Entry 4A4C (X-ray diffraction, 2.70 A resolution); this record covers chains A and B of the 3 polymer chains in the assembly.

== Chain A ==
Name: E3 ubiquitin-protein ligase cbl
From: Homo sapiens
Notes: EC 6.3.2.-; fragment: tkb domain, linker helix region, and ring domain, residues 47-435
UniProtKB: P22681 (CBL_HUMAN); residue numbers follow UniProt; this construct covers 47-435
Sequence (391 residues; row label = number of the first residue in the row):
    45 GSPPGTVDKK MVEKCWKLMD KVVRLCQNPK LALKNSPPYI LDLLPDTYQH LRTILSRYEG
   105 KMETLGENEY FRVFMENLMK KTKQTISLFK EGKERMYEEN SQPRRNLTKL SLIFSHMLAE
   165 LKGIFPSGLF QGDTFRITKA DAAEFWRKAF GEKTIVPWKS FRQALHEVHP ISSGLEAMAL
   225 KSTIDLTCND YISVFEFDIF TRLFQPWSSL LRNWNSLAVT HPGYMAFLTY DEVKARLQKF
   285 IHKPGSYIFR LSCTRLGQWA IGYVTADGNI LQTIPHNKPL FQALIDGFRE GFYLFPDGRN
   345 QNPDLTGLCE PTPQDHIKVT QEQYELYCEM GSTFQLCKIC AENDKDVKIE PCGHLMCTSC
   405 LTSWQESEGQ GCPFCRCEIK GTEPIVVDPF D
Disordered / not traced: 45-47
Modified residues: Tyr-371 (o-phosphotyrosine; PTR)
Differences from the reference sequence: expression tag (45-46)
Ion coordination: Ca2+: Asp-229, Asn-233, Tyr-235, Glu-240; Zn2+ site 1: Cys-381, Cys-384, Cys-401, Cys-404; Zn2+ site 2: Cys-396, His-398, Cys-416, Cys-419
Swiss-Prot annotation at these positions:
  - zinc finger: Cys-381 to Arg-420 (RING-type)
  - region: Leu-352 to Leu-380 (Linker)
  - binding site (Ca(2+)): Asp-229, Thr-231, Asn-233, Tyr-235, Glu-240
  - binding site (4-O-phospho-L-tyrosine): Arg-294
  - modified residue: Tyr-371 (Phosphotyrosine)
  - natural variant: Lys-287 (K287R: Found in patients with acute myeloid leukemia; uncertain significance), Gln-365 (Q365QSK: Found in patients with acute myeloid leukemia; uncertain significance), Gln-367 (Q367P: In NSLL), Tyr-371 (Y371H: Found in patients with acute myeloid leukemia; uncertain significance), Lys-382 (K382E: In NSLL), Asp-390 (D390Y: In NSLL), Arg-420 (R420Q: In NSLL)
  - mutagenesis: Ser-80 (S80D: Abolishes interaction with ZAP70), Pro-82 (P82A: Abolishes interaction with ZAP70), Asp-229 (D229Q: Abolishes interaction with ZAP70), Glu-240 (E240S: Abolishes interaction with ZAP70), Arg-294 (R294K: Abolishes interaction with ZAP70), Gly-306 (G306E: Abolishes interaction with ZAP70 and EPHB1, but does not affect interaction with SLA. Reduces ubiquitination and therefore proteasomal degradation of SPRED2), Tyr-371 (Y371F: Strongly reduces tyrosine phosphorylation by INSR; when associated with F-700 and F-774), Cys-381 (C381A: Loss of ubiquitin ligase activity)
What the authors report for this chain:
  - post-translational modification sites: Tyr-371
  - conformationally variable residues: Tyr-368, Tyr-371
  - mutagenesis - Y368F, K389A, V431A: decreased catalytic activity on EGFR
  - mutagenesis - M222E (4-fold), Y368F: increased binding to UbcH5B
  - mutagenesis - M222E (2.5-fold): increased catalytic activity
  - mutagenesis - M222F: unchanged catalytic activity
  - mutagenesis - Y368F (2-fold): increased catalytic activity on UbcH5B
  - mutagenesis - M222F: decreased binding to UbcH5B

== Chain B ==
Name: Tyrosine-protein kinase zap-70
Notes: EC 2.7.10.2; fragment: zap-70 peptide, residues 286-297
UniProtKB: P43403 (ZAP70_HUMAN); residues 1-12 here correspond to UniProt positions 286-297 (UniProt number = residue number + 285)
Sequence (12 residues; row label = number of the first residue in the row):
     1 TLNSDGYTPE PA
Disordered / not traced: 1-3
Modified residues: Tyr-7 (o-phosphotyrosine; PTR)
Swiss-Prot annotation at these positions:
  - modified residue: Ser-4 (Phosphoserine), Tyr-7 (Phosphotyrosine)

== How chain A and chain B interact ==
Contacting residue pairs (22; chain A residue first):
  Tyr-274(A) / Gly-6(B)  hydrogen bond (side chain-backbone)
  Tyr-274(A) / Tyr-7(B)
  Arg-294(A) / Tyr-7(B)
  Ser-296(A) / Tyr-7(B)
  Cys-297(A) / Tyr-7(B)
  Thr-298(A) / Tyr-7(B)
  Arg-299(A) / Asp-5(B)  salt bridge
  Arg-299(A) / Tyr-7(B)
  Ala-304(A) / Tyr-7(B)
  Tyr-307(A) / Pro-11(B)
  Leu-315(A) / Thr-8(B)
  Gln-316(A) / Tyr-7(B)
  Gln-316(A) / Thr-8(B)  hydrogen bond (backbone-backbone)
  Thr-317(A) / Thr-8(B)  hydrogen bond (side chain-backbone)
  Thr-317(A) / Pro-9(B)
  Thr-317(A) / Glu-10(B)  hydrogen bond (side chain-backbone)
  Ile-318(A) / Tyr-7(B)
  Pro-319(A) / Glu-10(B)
  His-320(A) / Glu-10(B)  hydrogen bond (backbone-side chain)
  Phe-336(A) / Pro-11(B)  hydrophobic
  Phe-336(A) / Ala-12(B)
  Tyr-337(A) / Pro-11(B)
Other interface residues (no listed pair), chain A (20 interface residues in all): Pro-81, Leu-295, Ala-327, Glu-334

== Overview ==
20 residues of chain A and 8 residues of chain B are in contact; the contacts include 5 hydrogen bonds and 1
salt bridge. Polar pairs include Arg-299(A)/Asp-5(B), Tyr-274(A)/Gly-6(B) and Thr-317(A)/Thr-8(B). The paper
reports that Y368F, K389A and V431A of chain A reduce catalytic activity on EGFR; a modification site at
Tyr-371(A); 5 substitutions were tested in all.
Chain A is E3 ubiquitin-protein ligase cbl (Homo sapiens) and chain B is Tyrosine-protein kinase zap-70; the
structure, Structure of phosphoTyr371-c-Cbl-UbcH5B-ZAP-70 complex, was determined by X-ray diffraction
together with 4A49, 4A4B, 2Y1M and 2Y1N from the same study.
